8WLP - chains ZR and Zc of the 53 polymer chains in the assembly; structure by electron microscopy, 3.80 A resolution.

Chain ZR (and Zc):
Molecule: Flagellar hook protein FlgE
Source organism: Salmonella enterica subsp. enterica serovar Typhimurium str. LT2
Notes: chain Zc of this document is another copy of the same molecule, construct and numbering; everything in this record applies to it too
UniProtKB: P0A1J1 (FLGE_SALTY); numbering as in UniProt (aligned over 1-403)
Sequence (403 residues; each row starts with the number of its first residue):
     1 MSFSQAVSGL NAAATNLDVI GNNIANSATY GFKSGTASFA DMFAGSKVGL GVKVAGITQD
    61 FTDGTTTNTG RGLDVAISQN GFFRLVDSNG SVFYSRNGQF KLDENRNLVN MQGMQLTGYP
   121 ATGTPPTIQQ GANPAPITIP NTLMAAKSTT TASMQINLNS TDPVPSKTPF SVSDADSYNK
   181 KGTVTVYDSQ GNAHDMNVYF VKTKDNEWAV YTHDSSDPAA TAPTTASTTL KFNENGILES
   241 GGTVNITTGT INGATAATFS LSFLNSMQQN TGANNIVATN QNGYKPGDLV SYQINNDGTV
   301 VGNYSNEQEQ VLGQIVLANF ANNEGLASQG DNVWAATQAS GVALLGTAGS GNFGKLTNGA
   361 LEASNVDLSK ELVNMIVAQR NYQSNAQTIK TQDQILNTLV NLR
Not modelled in the structure: 1, 403

Interface between chain ZR and chain Zc:
Pairs across the interface (21):
  Gly64(ZR) - Leu50(Zc)
  Thr65(ZR) - Ser4(Zc)  hydrogen bond
  Thr65(ZR) - Met42(Zc)
  Thr65(ZR) - Leu50(Zc)
  Thr66(ZR) - Met42(Zc)
  Asn68(ZR) - Val54(Zc)
  Lys181(ZR) - Gln129(Zc)
  Lys181(ZR) - Gly131(Zc)
  Gly182(ZR) - Gly131(Zc)
  Thr183(ZR) - Gly131(Zc)  hydrogen bond (side chain-backbone)
  Thr183(ZR) - Ala132(Zc)  hydrogen bond (side chain-backbone)
  Thr183(ZR) - Asn133(Zc)  hydrogen bond (side chain-backbone)
  Thr185(ZR) - Asn133(Zc)  hydrogen bond
  Asp195(ZR) - Asn133(Zc)
  Val277(ZR) - Leu344(Zc)
  Leu368(ZR) - Leu396(Zc)  hydrophobic
  Ser369(ZR) - Leu396(Zc)
  Leu372(ZR) - Leu396(Zc)  hydrophobic
  Leu372(ZR) - Leu399(Zc)  hydrophobic
  Leu372(ZR) - Val400(Zc)  hydrophobic
  Val373(ZR) - Leu399(Zc)  hydrophobic
Other interface residues (no listed pair), chain ZR (19 interface residues in all): Asp63, Lys180, Glu307, Asp367, Ile376
Other interface residues (no listed pair), chain Zc (19 interface residues in all): Ser2, Ala44, Gly45, Gly90, Gln130, Ile395, Leu402

In short:
Chain ZR and chain Zc each contribute 19 residues to their interface, with 5 hydrogen bonds. Among the polar
pairs are Thr65(ZR)-Ser4(Zc), Thr183(ZR)-Gly131(Zc) and Thr183(ZR)-Ala132(Zc).
Both chains are Flagellar hook protein FlgE (Salmonella enterica subsp. enterica serovar Typhimurium str.
LT2). Entry 8WLP (Cryo-EM structure of the distal rod-hook within the flagellar motor-hook complex in the CCW
state) was determined by electron microscopy, deposited together with 8WHT, 8WIW, 8WK3, 8WK4, 8WKI, 8WKK and
11 further entries.
